PDB entry 8W34 | electron microscopy, 2.83 A resolution | chains D and E of the 12 polymer chains in the assembly

Chain D:
Name: Integrase
Organism: Human immunodeficiency virus 1
Reference sequence: F2WR39 (F2WR39_9HIV1); residues 1-288 here = UniProt positions 1-288
Sequence (288 residues; numbered 1 to 288; the number before each row is that of its first residue):
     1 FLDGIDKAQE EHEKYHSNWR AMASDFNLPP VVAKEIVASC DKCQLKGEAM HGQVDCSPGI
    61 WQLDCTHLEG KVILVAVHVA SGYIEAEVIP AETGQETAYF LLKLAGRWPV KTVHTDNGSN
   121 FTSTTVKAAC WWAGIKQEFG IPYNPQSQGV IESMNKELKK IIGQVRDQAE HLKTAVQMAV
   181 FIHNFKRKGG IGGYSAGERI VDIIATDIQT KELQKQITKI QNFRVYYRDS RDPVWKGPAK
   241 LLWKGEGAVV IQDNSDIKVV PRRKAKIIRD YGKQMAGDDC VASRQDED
Disordered / not traced: 1-221, 269-288

Chain E:
Molecule: 90-nt DNA strand
Sequence (90 nucleotides; each row starts with the number of its first residue):
    15 ACTGCTAGAG ATTTTCCACA CTTTTTTTTT TTTTTTTTTT TTTTTTTTTT TTTTTTTTTT
    75 TTTTTTTTTT TTTTTTTTTT TTTTTTTTTT
Disordered / not traced: 34-104

Chain D / chain E interface:
Pairs across the interface (13; chain D residue first):
  Leu242(D) with DA15(E), base contact
  Trp243(D) with DA15(E), base contact; DC16(E), base contact
  Gly245(D) with DC16(E), base contact
  Glu246(D) with DC16(E), hydrogen bond to the base; DT17(E), base contact
  Gly247(D) with DC16(E), base contact; DT17(E), sugar contact
  Ala248(D) with DC16(E), hydrogen bond to the base
  Val250(D) with DA15(E), sugar contact
  Val259(D) with DC16(E), sugar contact
  Pro261(D) with DG18(E), phosphate contact
  Arg263(D) with DG18(E), salt bridge to the phosphate

Summary:
10 residues of chain D face 4 of chain E across their interface, with 2 hydrogen bonds and 1 salt bridge.
Among the polar pairs are Glu246(D)-DC16(E), Ala248(D)-DC16(E) and Arg263(D)-DG18(E).
Here chain D is Integrase (Human immunodeficiency virus 1) and chain E is a 90-nt DNA strand. Entry 8W34
(HIV-1 intasome core assembled with wild-type integrase, 1F) was determined by electron microscopy (same
publication as 8W09 and 8W2R).
